PDB entry 1BON | solution NMR | chains A and B

== Chain A ==
Protein: Bombyxin-II, bombyxin A-2
Source organism: Bombyx mori
UniProt: P15411 (BXA2_BOMMO); residues 1-20 here correspond to UniProt positions 70-89 (UniProt number = residue number + 69)
Sequence (20 residues; numbered 1 to 20; the number before each row is that of its first residue):
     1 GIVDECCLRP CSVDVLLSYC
Disulfide bonds: Cys6-Cys11

== Chain B ==
Protein: Bombyxin-II, bombyxin A-6
Source organism: Bombyx mori
UniProt: P26729 (BXA6_BOMMO); aligned to UniProt positions 20-46 over residues -1 to 25 (the alignment contains insertions or deletions, so no single offset holds)
Sequence (28 residues; row label = number of the first residue in the row; numbers below 1 keep their minus sign (PCA-2 is residue -2)):
    -2 EQPQAVHTYC GRHLARTLAD LCWEAGVD
Modified positions: Glu-2 (pyroglutamic acid; PCA)
Swiss-Prot annotation at these positions:
  - modified residue: Gln-1 (Pyrrolidone carboxylic acid)

== Chain A / chain B interface ==
Inter-chain disulfides: Cys7(A)-Cys7(B), Cys20(A)-Cys19(B)
Residue-residue contacts (14; chain A residue first):
  Ile2(A) with Leu11(B)
  Val3(A) with Cys7(B); Gly8(B)
  Cys6(A) with Thr5(B); Leu11(B)
  Cys7(A) with Thr5(B); Tyr6(B); Cys7(B), disulfide
  Cys11(A) with Thr5(B)
  Leu16(A) with Leu15(B)
  Tyr19(A) with Leu15(B)
  Cys20(A) with Leu15(B); Leu18(B); Cys19(B), disulfide
Other interface residues (no listed pair), chain A (11 interface residues in all): Arg9, Val13, Leu17
Other interface residues (no listed pair), chain B (9 interface residues in all): Thr14

== Summary ==
Chain A and chain B form an interface of 11 and 9 residues respectively, with 2 disulfide bonds.
Here chain A is Bombyxin-II, bombyxin A-2 and chain B is Bombyxin-II, bombyxin A-6, both from Bombyx mori.
Entry 1BON (Three-dimensional structure of bombyxin-II, an insulin-related brain-secretory peptide of the
silkmoth bombyx mori: comparison with insulin ...) was determined by solution NMR, deposited together with
1BOM.
